PDB entry 8DH6 | electron microscopy, 2.94 A resolution | chains a and e of the 9 polymer chains in the assembly

# Chain a
Molecule: Cytochrome c oxidase subunit 1
Source organism: Saccharomyces cerevisiae
Notes: EC 7.1.1.9
UniProtKB: P00401 (COX1_YEAST); residue numbers follow UniProt; this construct covers 1-534
Sequence (534 residues; row label = number of the first residue in the row):
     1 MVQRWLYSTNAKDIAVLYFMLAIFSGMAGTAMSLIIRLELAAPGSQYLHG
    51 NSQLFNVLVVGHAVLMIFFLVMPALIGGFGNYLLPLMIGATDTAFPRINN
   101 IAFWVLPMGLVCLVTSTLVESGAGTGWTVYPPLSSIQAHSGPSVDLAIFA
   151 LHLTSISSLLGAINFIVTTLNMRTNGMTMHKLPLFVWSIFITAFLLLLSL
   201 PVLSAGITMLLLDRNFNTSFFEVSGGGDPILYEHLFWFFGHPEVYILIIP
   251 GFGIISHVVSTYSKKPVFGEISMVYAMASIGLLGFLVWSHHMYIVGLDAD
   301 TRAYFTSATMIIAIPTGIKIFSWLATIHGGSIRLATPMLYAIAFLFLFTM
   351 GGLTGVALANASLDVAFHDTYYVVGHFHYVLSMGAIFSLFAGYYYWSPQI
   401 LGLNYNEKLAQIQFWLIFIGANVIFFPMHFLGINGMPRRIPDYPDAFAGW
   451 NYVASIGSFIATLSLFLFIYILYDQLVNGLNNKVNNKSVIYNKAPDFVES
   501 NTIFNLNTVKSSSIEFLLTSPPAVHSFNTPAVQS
Swiss-Prot annotation at these positions:
  - binding site (Ca(2+)): Glu39, Ala42, Gly44, Pro441
  - binding site (Fe(II)-heme a): His62, His378
  - binding site (Cu cation): His241, His290, His291
  - binding site (O2): Tyr245
  - binding site (Mg(2+)): His368, Asp369
  - binding site (heme a3): His376
  - cross-link: His241 to Tyr245 (1'-histidyl-3'-tyrosine (His-Tyr))
Metal / ion sites: Ca2+: Glu39, Ala42, Gly44; heme a Fe site 1: His62, His378; Cu ion: His290, His291; heme a Fe site 2 near His376 (its only coordinating residue here)
Small-molecule neighbours:
  - heme a (HEA), molecule 1: Phe19, Ile23, Gly26, Met27, Thr30, Ser33, Ile36, Arg37, Phe55, Val59, His62, Ala63, Met66, Ile67, Leu70, Val71, Gly126, Trp127, Tyr371, Val374, Phe377, His378, Leu381, Ser382, Ile386, Leu389, Phe390, Tyr393, Ile417, Ile424, Phe425, Met428, Arg438, Arg439, Ile440, Ser458, Ala461, Leu465, Phe468
  - heme a (HEA), molecule 2: Trp127, Thr128, Trp237, His241, Val244, Tyr245, Ile248, His290, His291, Thr309, Ile312, Ala313, Thr316, Gly317, Ile320, Phe321, Phe348, Thr349, Gly352, Leu353, Gly355, Val356, Leu358, Ala359, Asp364, His368, Val373, His376, Phe377, Val380, Leu381, Arg438, Arg439

# Chain e
Molecule: Cytochrome c oxidase subunit 5A, mitochondrial
Source organism: Saccharomyces cerevisiae
UniProtKB: P00424 (COX5A_YEAST); numbering as in UniProt (aligned over 21-153)
Sequence (133 residues; each row starts with the number of its first residue):
    21 AQTHALSNAAVMDLQSRWENMPSTEQQDIVSKLSERQKLPWAQLTEPEKQ
    71 AVWYISYGEWGPRRPVLNKGDSSFIAKGVAAGLLFSVGLFAVVRMAGGQD
   121 AKTMNKEWQLKSDEYLKSKNANPWGGYSQVQSK

# How chain a and chain e interact
Pairs across the interface (69):
  Leu38(a) with Val113(e), hydrophobic; Arg114(e)
  Ala41(a) with Arg114(e)
  Pro43(a) with Ala121(e); Met124(e), hydrophobic
  Gln46(a) with Arg114(e), hydrogen bond; Gly118(e), hydrogen bond (backbone-backbone); Gln119(e), hydrogen bond (side chain-backbone); Asp120(e)
  Tyr47(a) with Val113(e), hydrogen bond (side chain-backbone); Arg114(e); Ala116(e); Gly117(e)
  Arg333(a) with Arg84(e); Val86(e)
  Leu334(a) with Val86(e)
  Glu407(a) with Val86(e); Leu87(e)
  Lys408(a) with Asp91(e); Phe94(e); Ile95(e)
  Gln411(a) with Leu87(e); Ile95(e)
  Ile412(a) with Phe94(e), hydrophobic; Ile95(e), hydrophobic; Gly98(e); Val99(e)
  Leu416(a) with Val99(e)
  Ile419(a) with Val99(e), hydrophobic; Leu103(e), hydrophobic
  Asp445(a) with Thr123(e), hydrogen bond; Met124(e); Gln151(e), hydrogen bond (backbone-side chain)
  Ala446(a) with Gln149(e)
  Ala448(a) with Met124(e), hydrophobic
  Tyr452(a) with Phe110(e)
  Ser455(a) with Phe110(e)
  Ile456(a) with Ser106(e); Phe110(e), hydrophobic
  Phe459(a) with Ser106(e), hydrogen bond (backbone-side chain); Leu109(e); Phe110(e), hydrophobic; Val113(e), hydrophobic
  Ile460(a) with Leu103(e), hydrophobic; Ser106(e), hydrogen bond (backbone-side chain)
  Leu463(a) with Gly102(e); Phe105(e), hydrophobic
  Asn486(a) with Arg84(e); Asn88(e)
  Ser488(a) with Arg84(e), hydrogen bond (backbone-side chain)
  Val489(a) with Arg84(e); Val86(e), hydrophobic
  Ile490(a) with Arg84(e)
  Tyr491(a) with Pro82(e), hydrophobic
  Pro495(a) with Pro82(e); Arg83(e)
  Asp496(a) with Arg83(e), hydrogen bond (backbone-side chain)
  Val498(a) with Tyr77(e), hydrogen bond (backbone-side chain)
  Glu499(a) with Tyr77(e); Arg83(e), hydrogen bond (backbone-side chain)
  Ser500(a) with Ser76(e), hydrogen bond (side chain-backbone); Tyr77(e)
  Asn501(a) with Ile75(e); Ser76(e), hydrogen bond (backbone-backbone); Gly78(e), hydrogen bond (side chain-backbone); Trp80(e), hydrogen bond (side chain-backbone); Arg83(e), hydrogen bond
  Phe504(a) with Pro82(e), hydrophobic
  Asn505(a) with Pro82(e)
Other interface residues (no listed pair), chain a (39 interface residues in all): Ala42, Ala335, Trp415, Gly449
Other interface residues (no listed pair), chain e (36 interface residues in all): Gly81, Val107

# Overview
Chain a and chain e form an interface of 39 and 36 residues respectively, with 17 hydrogen bonds. Polar pairs
include Gln46(a)-Arg114(e), Gln46(a)-Gln119(e) and Tyr47(a)-Val113(e). Bound to chain a: heme a.
Here chain a is Cytochrome c oxidase subunit 1 and chain e is Cytochrome c oxidase subunit 5A, mitochondrial,
both from Saccharomyces cerevisiae. Entry 8DH6 (Cryo-EM structure of Saccharomyces cerevisiae cytochrome c
oxidase (Complex IV) extracted in lipid nanodiscs) was determined by electron microscopy.
